5DCU - chain A; structure by X-ray diffraction, 1.40 A resolution.

[Chain A]
Name: Iridoid synthase
Organism: Catharanthus roseus
Notes: EC 1.3.1.99
UniProtKB: K7WDL7 (IRIS_CATRO); numbering as in UniProt (aligned over 23-388)
Chain sequence (371 residues; each row starts with the number of its first residue):
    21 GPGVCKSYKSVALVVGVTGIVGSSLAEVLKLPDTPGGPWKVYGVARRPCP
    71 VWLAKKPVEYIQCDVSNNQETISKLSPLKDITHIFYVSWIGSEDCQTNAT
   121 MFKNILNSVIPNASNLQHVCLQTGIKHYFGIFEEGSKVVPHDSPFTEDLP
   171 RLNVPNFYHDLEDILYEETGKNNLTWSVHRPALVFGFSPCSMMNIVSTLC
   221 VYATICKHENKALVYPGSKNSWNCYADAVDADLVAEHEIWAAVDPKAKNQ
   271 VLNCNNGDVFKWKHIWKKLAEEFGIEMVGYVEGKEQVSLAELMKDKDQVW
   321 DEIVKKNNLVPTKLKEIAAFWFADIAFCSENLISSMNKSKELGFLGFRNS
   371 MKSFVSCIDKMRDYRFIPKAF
Not modelled in the structure: 21-22, 154-158
Differences from the reference sequence: expression tag (21-22, 389-391); engineered mutation Asn87 (Asp in K7WDL7)
Residues lining bound ligands:
  - NADP (NAP; NADP nicotinamide-adenine-dinucleotide phosphate): Gly36, Val37, Thr38, Gly39, Ile40, Val41, Ala65, Arg66, Arg67, Cys83, Asp84, Val85, Ser86, Val107, Ser108, Trp109, Ile110, Met121, Gln142, Thr143, Gly144, Lys146, Phe177, Tyr178, Pro201, Ala202, Leu203, Val204, Ser211, Met212, Met213, Phe342
  - TEG ([2-(2-hydroxyethoxy)ethoxy]acetic acid): Gly144, Ile145, Lys146, Phe149, Phe152, Tyr178, Pro201, Leu203, Phe342, Ile345, Ala346, Ser349, Leu352
Swiss-Prot annotation at these positions:
  - active site: Lys146, Tyr178
  - binding site (NADP(+)): Thr38 to Ile40, Arg66, Arg67, Asp84, Val85, Ser108, Trp109, Gln142, Tyr178, Val204, Ser211 to Met213
  - binding site (substrate): Lys146, Tyr178, Ser349
  - mutagenesis: Lys146 (K146A: Reduces enzymatic activity 6-fold), Phe149 (F149M: Slightly reduces enzymatic activity), Tyr178 (Y178A/F: Abolishes enzymatic activity), Phe342 (F342A: Abolishes enzymatic activity), Ala346 (A346I: No effect on enzymatic activity), Ser349 (S349F: No effect on enzymatic activity)
From the paper describing this entry:
  - conformationally variable residues (loop rearrangement): Gly150 to Asp162
  - binding site for TEG: Phe152
  - catalytic residues: Ile145, Tyr178 (proposed by the authors, not directly observed)
  - mutagenesis - K146M (kcat 2.2 s-1), K146R (kcat 6.1 s-1): unchanged catalytic activity
  - specificity-determining residues: Ala346 (proposed by the authors, not directly observed)
  - specificity-determining residues: Phe149 to Pro160

[Summary]
Ligands of chain A: NADP and compound TEG. From UniProt: active-site residues Lys146 and Tyr178, 15
NADP+-binding residues, 3 substrate-binding residues and 6 mutagenesis sites. From the paper: catalytic
residues Ile145 and Tyr178; K146M and K146R leave catalytic activity unchanged.
Chain A is Iridoid synthase (Catharanthus roseus); the structure, Iridoid synthase from Catharanthus roseus -
ternary complex with NADP+ and triethylene glycol carboxylic acid, was determined by X-ray diffraction (same
publication as 5DCW and 5DCY).
